9B8R - chains P and E of the 3 polymer chains in the assembly; structure by electron microscopy, 3.50 A resolution.

== Chain P ==
Molecule: Primer DNA
Sequence (10 nucleotides; each row starts with the number of its first residue):
     1 CTGTTGCTGC

== Chain E ==
Name: DNA polymerase epsilon catalytic subunit
From: Saccharomyces cerevisiae
Notes: EC 2.7.7.7
Reference sequence: A0A8H4BWE7 (A0A8H4BWE7_YEASX); residues 27-1186 here = UniProt positions 27-1186
Amino-acid sequence (1160 residues; numbered 27 to 1186; the number before each row is that of its first residue):
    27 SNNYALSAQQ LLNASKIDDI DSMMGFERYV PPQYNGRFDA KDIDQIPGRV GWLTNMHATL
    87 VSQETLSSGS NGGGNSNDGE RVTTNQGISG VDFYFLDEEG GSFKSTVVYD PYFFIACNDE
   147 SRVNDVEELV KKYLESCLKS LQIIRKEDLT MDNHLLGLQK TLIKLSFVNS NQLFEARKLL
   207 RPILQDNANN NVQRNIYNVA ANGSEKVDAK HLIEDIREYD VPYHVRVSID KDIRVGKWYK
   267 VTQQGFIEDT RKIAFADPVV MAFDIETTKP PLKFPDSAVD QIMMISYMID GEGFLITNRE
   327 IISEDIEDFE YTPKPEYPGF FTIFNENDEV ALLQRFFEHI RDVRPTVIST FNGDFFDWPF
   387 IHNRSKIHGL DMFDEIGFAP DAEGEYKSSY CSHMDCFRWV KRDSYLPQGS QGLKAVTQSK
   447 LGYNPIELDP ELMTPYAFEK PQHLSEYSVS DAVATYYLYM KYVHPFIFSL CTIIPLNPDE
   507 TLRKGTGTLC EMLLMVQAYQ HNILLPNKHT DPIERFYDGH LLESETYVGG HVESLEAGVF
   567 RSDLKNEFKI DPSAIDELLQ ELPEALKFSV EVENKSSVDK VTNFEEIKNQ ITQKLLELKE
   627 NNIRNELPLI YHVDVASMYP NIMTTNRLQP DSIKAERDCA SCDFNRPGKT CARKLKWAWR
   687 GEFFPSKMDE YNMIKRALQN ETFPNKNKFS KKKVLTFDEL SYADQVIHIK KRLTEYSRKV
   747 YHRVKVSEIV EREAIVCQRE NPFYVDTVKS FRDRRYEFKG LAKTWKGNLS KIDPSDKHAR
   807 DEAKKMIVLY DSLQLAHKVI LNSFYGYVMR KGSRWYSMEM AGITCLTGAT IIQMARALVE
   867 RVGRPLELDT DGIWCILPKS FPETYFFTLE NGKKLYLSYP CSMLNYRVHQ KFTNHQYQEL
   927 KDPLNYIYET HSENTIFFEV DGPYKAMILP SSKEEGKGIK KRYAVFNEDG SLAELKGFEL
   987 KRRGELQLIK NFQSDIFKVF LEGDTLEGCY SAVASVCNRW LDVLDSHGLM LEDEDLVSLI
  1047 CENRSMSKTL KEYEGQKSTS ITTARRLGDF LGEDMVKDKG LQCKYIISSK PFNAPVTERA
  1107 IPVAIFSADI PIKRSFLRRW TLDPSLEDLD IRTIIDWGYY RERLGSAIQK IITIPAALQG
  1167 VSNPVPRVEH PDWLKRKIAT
Unresolved in the structure: 89-112, 217-233
Ion coordination: 4Fe-4S cluster Fe: Cys665, Cys668, Cys677
Small-molecule neighbours: 4Fe-4S cluster (SF4): Asp664, Cys665, Cys668, Phe670, Asn671, Cys677, Ala678, Cys763, Arg765

== How chain P and chain E interact ==
Residue-residue contacts (28; chain P residue first):
  DT4(P) with Lys751(E), salt bridge to the phosphate; Gln1062(E), hydrogen bond to the phosphate
  DT5(P) with Gln1062(E), hydrogen bond to the phosphate
  DG6(P) with Arg988(E), hydrogen bond to the base; Ser1051(E), phosphate contact; Ser1053(E), phosphate contact; Tyr1059(E), hydrogen bond to the phosphate
  DC7(P) with Gln434(E), phosphate contact; Arg988(E), hydrogen bond to the sugar; Arg989(E), salt bridge to the phosphate; Ser1051(E), hydrogen bond to the phosphate
  DT8(P) with Pro433(E), phosphate contact; Gln434(E), hydrogen bond to the phosphate; Gly435(E), hydrogen bond to the phosphate; Gly983(E), phosphate contact; Lys987(E), phosphate contact; Arg988(E), hydrogen bond to the sugar; Arg989(E), hydrogen bond to the phosphate
  DG9(P) with Asp875(E), phosphate contact; Lys967(E), sugar contact; Lys982(E), phosphate contact; Gly983(E), hydrogen bond to the phosphate; Lys987(E), salt bridge to the phosphate
  DC10(P) with Asp875(E), sugar contact; Thr876(E), base contact; Lys967(E), phosphate contact; Tyr969(E), hydrogen bond to the phosphate; Lys982(E), salt bridge to the phosphate
Other interface residues (no listed pair), chain P (8 interface residues in all): DG3
Other interface residues (no listed pair), chain E (21 interface residues in all): Asp877, Arg968, Leu981, Arg1050

== In short ==
8 residues of chain P face 21 of chain E across their interface; the contacts include 12 hydrogen bonds and 4
salt bridges. Polar pairs include DG6(P)-Arg988(E), DC7(P)-Arg988(E) and DT8(P)-Arg988(E). Chain E binds
4Fe-4S cluster. Cys665(E), Cys668(E) and Cys677(E) form the 4Fe-4S cluster Fe site.
Here chain P is Primer DNA and chain E is DNA polymerase epsilon catalytic subunit (Saccharomyces cerevisiae).
Entry 9B8R (Cryo-EM structure of S. cerevisiae PolE-core-DNA) was determined by electron microscopy (same
publication as 8TW7, 8TW8, 8TW9, 8TWA and 8TWB).
